8G00 - chains H and J of the 8 polymer chains in the assembly; structure by electron microscopy, 3.40 A resolution.

== Chain H ==
Molecule: DNA-directed RNA polymerase subunit alpha
Organism: Escherichia coli
Reference sequence: A0A5B9AW69 (A0A5B9AW69_ECOLX); residues 1-239 here = UniProt positions 1-239
Amino-acid sequence (239 residues; numbered 1 to 239; the number before each row is that of its first residue):
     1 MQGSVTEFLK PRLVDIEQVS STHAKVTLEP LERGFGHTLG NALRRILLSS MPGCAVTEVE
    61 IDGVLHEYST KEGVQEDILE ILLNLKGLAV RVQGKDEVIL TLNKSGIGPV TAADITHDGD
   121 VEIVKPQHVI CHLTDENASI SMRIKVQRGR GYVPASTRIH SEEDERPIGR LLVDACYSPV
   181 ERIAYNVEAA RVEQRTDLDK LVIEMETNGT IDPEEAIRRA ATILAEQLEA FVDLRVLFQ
Disordered / not traced: 1-4, 159-169, 235-239
Differences from the reference sequence: conflict Val236 (Asp in A0A5B9AW69), Leu237 (Val in A0A5B9AW69), Phe238 (Arg in A0A5B9AW69)

== Chain J ==
Molecule: DNA-directed RNA polymerase subunit beta'
Organism: Escherichia coli
Reference sequence: C3SIA2 (C3SIA2_ECOLX); numbering as in UniProt (aligned over 1-1407)
Amino-acid sequence (1434 residues; row label = number of the first residue in the row):
     1 MKDLLKFLKA QTKTEEFDAI KIALASPDMI RSWSFGEVKK PETINYRTFK PERDGLFCAR
    61 IFGPVKDYEC LCGKYKRLKH RGVICEKCGV EVTQTKVRRE RMGHIELASP TAHIWFLKSL
   121 PSRIGLLLDM PLRDIERVLY FESYVVIEGG MTNLERQQIL TEEQYLDALE EFGDEFDAKM
   181 GAEAIQALLK SMDLEQECEQ LREELNETNS ETKRKKLTKR IKLLEAFVQS GNKPEWMILT
   241 VLPVLPPDLR PLVPLDGGRF ATSDLNDLYR RVINRNNRLK RLLDLAAPDI IVRNEKRMLQ
   301 EAVDALLDNG RRGRAITGSN KRPLKSLADM IKGKQGRFRQ NLLGKRVDYS GRSVITVGPY
   361 LRLHQCGLPK KMALELFKPF IYGKLELRGL ATTIKAAKKM VEREEAVVWD ILDEVIREHP
   421 VLLNRAPTLH RLGIQAFEPV LIEGKAIQLH PLVCAAYNAD FDGDQMAVHV PLTLEAQLEA
   481 RALMMSTNNI LSPANGEPII VPSQDVVLGL YYMTRDCVNA KGEGMVLTGP KEAERLYRSG
   541 LASLHARVKV RITEYEKDAN GELVAKTSLK DTTVGRAILW MIVPKGLPYS IVNQALGKKA
   601 ISKMLNTCYR ILGLKPTVIF ADQIMYTGFA YAARSGASVG IDDMVIPEKK HEIISEAEAE
   661 VAEIQEQFQS GLVTAGERYN KVIDIWAAAN DRVSKAMMDN LQTETVINRD GQEEKQVSFN
   721 SIYMMADSGA RGSAAQIRQL AGMRGLMAKP DGSIIETPIT ANFREGLNVL QYFISTHGAR
   781 KGLADTALKT ANSGYLTRRL VDVAQDLVVT EDDCGTHEGI MMTPVIEGGD VKEPLRDRVL
   841 GRVTAEDVLK PGTADILVPR NTLLHEQWCD LLEENSVDAV KVRSVVSCDT DFGVCAHCYG
   901 RDLARGHIIN KGEAIGVIAA QSIGEPGTQL TMRTFHIGGA ASRAAAESSI QVKNKGSIKL
   961 SNVKSVVNSS GKLVITSRNT ELKLIDEFGR TKESYKVPYG AVLAKGDGEQ VAGGETVANW
  1021 DPHTMPVITE VSGFVRFTDM IDGQTITRQT DELTGLSSLV VLDSAERTAG GKDLRPALKI
  1081 VDAQGNDVLI PGTDMPAQYF LPGKAIVQLE DGVQISSGDT LARIPQESGG TKDITGGLPR
  1141 VADLFEARRP KEPAILAEIS GIVSFGKETK GKRRLVITPV DGSDPYEEMI PKWRQLNVFE
  1201 GERVERGDVI SDGPEAPHDI LRLRGVHAVT RYIVNEVQDV YRLQGVKIND KHIEVIVRQM
  1261 LRKATIVNAG SSDFLEGEQV EYSRVKIANR ELEANGKVGA TYSRDLLGIT KASLATESFI
  1321 SAASFQETTR VLTEAAVAGK RDELRGLKEN VIVGRLIPAG TGYAYHQDRM RRRAAGEAPA
  1381 APQVTAEDAS ASLAELLNAG LGGSDNELDR RASENLYFQG GLNDIFEAQK IEWH
Disordered / not traced: 1-15, 934-947, 1127-1133, 1374-1434
Differences from the reference sequence: expression tag (1408-1434)
Bound ions: Mg2+: Asp460, Asp462, Asp464 (shared with 1 residue of chain R)

== How chain H and chain J interact ==
Residue-residue contacts - 38 pairs, chain H then chain J:
  Arg44(H) - Arg538(J)
  Leu48(H) - Arg535(J)
  Leu48(H) - Arg538(J)
  Leu79(H) - Val526(J)  hydrophobic
  Leu79(H) - Lys549(J)
  Leu79(H) - Leu569(J)  hydrophobic
  Glu80(H) - Arg551(J)  salt bridge
  Glu80(H) - Leu569(J)
  Leu83(H) - Val526(J)  hydrophobic
  Leu83(H) - Leu527(J)
  Leu83(H) - Thr528(J)
  Leu83(H) - Arg551(J)
  Leu83(H) - Leu569(J)  hydrophobic
  Asn84(H) - Arg551(J)  hydrogen bond
  Lys86(H) - Val526(J)  hydrogen bond (side chain-backbone)
  Lys86(H) - Thr528(J)
  Lys86(H) - Glu532(J)  salt bridge
  Tyr152(H) - Glu532(J)  hydrogen bond
  Tyr152(H) - Arg535(J)
  Tyr152(H) - Leu536(J)
  Pro154(H) - Leu541(J)  hydrophobic
  Ser156(H) - Met525(J)
  Asp174(H) - Met525(J)
  Asp174(H) - Val526(J)
  Cys176(H) - Arg535(J)  hydrogen bond
  Val180(H) - Arg535(J)
  Glu181(H) - Lys531(J)
  Glu181(H) - Arg535(J)  hydrogen bond (backbone-side chain)
  Arg182(H) - Lys531(J)
  Arg182(H) - Glu534(J)  salt bridge
  Arg182(H) - Met581(J)  hydrogen bond
  Arg191(H) - Lys370(J)
  Arg191(H) - Leu441(J)  hydrogen bond (side chain-backbone)
  Arg191(H) - Glu443(J)  salt bridge
  Gln194(H) - Lys370(J)
  Arg195(H) - Glu443(J)
  Asp197(H) - Glu443(J)
  Glu206(H) - Lys531(J)  salt bridge
Interface residues without a listed pair, chain H (21 interface residues in all): Ser178
Interface residues without a listed pair, chain J (21 interface residues in all): Trp409, Ile442, Ser539

== In short ==
The chain H/chain J interface involves 21 residues from each chain; the contacts include 7 hydrogen bonds and
5 salt bridges. Polar pairs include Glu80(H)-Arg551(J), Lys86(H)-Glu532(J) and Arg182(H)-Glu534(J). Asp460(J),
Asp462(J) and Asp464(J) form the Mg2+ site.
Here chain H is DNA-directed RNA polymerase subunit alpha and chain J is DNA-directed RNA polymerase subunit
beta', both from Escherichia coli. Entry 8G00 (Cryo-EM structure of 3DVA component 0 of Escherichia coli
que-PEC (paused elongation complex) RNA Polymerase minus ...) was determined by electron microscopy (same
publication as 8F3C, 8G1S, 8G2W, 8G4W, 8G7E and 8G8Z).
